7VUZ - chains R and A of the 5 polymer chains in the assembly; structure by electron microscopy, 2.89 A resolution.

# Chain R
Molecule: Mas-related G-protein coupled receptor member X2
Source organism: Homo sapiens
UniProtKB: Q96LB1 (MRGX2_HUMAN); residue numbers follow UniProt; this construct covers 1-330
Amino-acid sequence (330 residues; row label = number of the first residue in the row):
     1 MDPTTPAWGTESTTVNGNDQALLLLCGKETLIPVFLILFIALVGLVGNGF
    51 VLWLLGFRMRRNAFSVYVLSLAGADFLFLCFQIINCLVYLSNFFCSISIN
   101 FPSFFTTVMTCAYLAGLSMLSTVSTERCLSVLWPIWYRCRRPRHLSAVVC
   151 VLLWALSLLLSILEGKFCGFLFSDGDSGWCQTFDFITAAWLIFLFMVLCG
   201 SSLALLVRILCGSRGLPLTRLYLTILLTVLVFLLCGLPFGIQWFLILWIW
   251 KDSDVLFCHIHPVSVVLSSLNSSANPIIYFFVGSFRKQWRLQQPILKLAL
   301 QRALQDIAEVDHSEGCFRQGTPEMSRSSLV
Not modelled in the structure: 1-33, 285-330
Disulfide bonds: Cys168-Cys180

# Chain A
Molecule: Guanine nucleotide-binding protein G(i) subunit alpha-1
Source organism: Homo sapiens
UniProtKB: P63096 (GNAI1_HUMAN); residue numbers follow UniProt; this construct covers 1-354
Amino-acid sequence (354 residues; numbered 1 to 354; the number before each row is that of its first residue):
     1 MGCTLSAEDKAAVERSKMIDRNLREDGEKAAREVKLLLLGAGESGKSTIV
    51 KQMKIIHEAGYSEEECKQYKAVVYSNTIQSIIAIIRAMGRLKIDFGDSAR
   101 ADDARQLFVLAGAAEEGFMTAELAGVIKRLWKDSGVQACFNRSREYQLND
   151 SAAYYLNDLDRIAQPNYIPTQQDVLRTRVKTTGIVETHFTFKDLHFKMFD
   201 VGGQRSERKKWIHCFEGVTAIIFCVALSDYDLVLAEDEEMNRMHESMKLF
   251 DSICNNKWFTDTSIILFLNKKDLFEEKIKKSPLTICYPEYAGSNTYEEAA
   301 AYIQCQFEDLNKRKDTKEIYTHFTCATDTKNVQFVFDAVTDVIIKNNLKD
   351 CGLF
Not modelled in the structure: 1-3, 55-181, 235-239, 354
Curated features (UniProtKB/Swiss-Prot):
  - region: Lys35 to Thr48 (G1 motif), Asp173 to Thr181 (G2 motif), Phe196 to Arg205 (G3 motif), Ile265 to Asp272 (G4 motif), Thr324 to Thr329 (G5 motif)
  - binding site (GTP): Glu43 to Thr48, Ser151, Leu175 to Thr181, Asp200 to Gln204, Asn269 to Asp272, Ala326
  - binding site (Mg(2+)): Ser47, Thr181
  - modified residue: Arg178 (ADP-ribosylarginine), Gln204 (Deamidated glutamine), Cys351 (ADP-ribosylcysteine)
  - lipidation: Gly2 (N-myristoyl glycine), Cys3 (S-palmitoyl cysteine)
  - natural variant: Gly40 (G40C: In NEDHISB; G40R: In NEDHISB), Gly45 (G45D: In NEDHISB), Thr48 (T48I: In NEDHISB; T48K: In NEDHISB), Gln52 (Q52P: In NEDHISB), Ser75 (deletion: In NEDHISB; uncertain significance), Gln172 (deletion: In NEDHISB), Asp173 (D173V: In NEDHISB), Glu186 to Phe189 (deletion: In NEDHISB; uncertain significance), Cys224 (C224Y: In NEDHISB), Lys270 (K270N: In NEDHISB; K270R: In NEDHISB), Asp272 (D272G: In NEDHISB), Ala326 (A326P: In NEDHISB), 1 further natural variant entry in UniProt
  - mutagenesis: Gly42 (G42R: Abolishes switch to an activated conformation and dissociation from beta and gamma subunits upon GTP binding. Abolishes interaction with RGS family members), Glu116 (E116L: Enhances interaction (inactive GDP-bound) with RGS14), Gln147 (Q147L: Enhances interaction (inactive GDP-bound) with RGS14), Glu245 (E245L: Enhances interaction (inactive GDP-bound) with RGS14)

# How chain R and chain A interact
Residue-residue contacts (29):
  Phe64(R) - Asp350(A)
  Phe64(R) - Cys351(A)
  Phe64(R) - Gly352(A)
  Arg127(R) - Cys351(A)  hydrogen bond (side chain-backbone)
  Arg127(R) - Leu353(A)
  Ser130(R) - Asn347(A)  hydrogen bond (backbone-side chain)
  Val131(R) - Leu348(A)  hydrophobic
  Pro134(R) - Ile343(A)
  Pro134(R) - Ile344(A)  hydrophobic
  Pro134(R) - Asn347(A)  hydrogen bond (backbone-side chain)
  Ile135(R) - Asp193(A)
  Ile135(R) - Leu194(A)  hydrophobic
  Tyr137(R) - Asn347(A)
  Tyr137(R) - Cys351(A)  hydrogen bond
  Arg138(R) - Arg32(A)
  Arg138(R) - Ile343(A)
  Cys139(R) - Arg32(A)
  Cys139(R) - Asp193(A)
  Cys139(R) - Leu194(A)  hydrophobic
  Arg143(R) - Glu28(A)  salt bridge
  Arg214(R) - Glu318(A)  salt bridge
  Arg214(R) - Ile319(A)
  Arg214(R) - Tyr320(A)
  Arg214(R) - Asp341(A)
  Leu216(R) - Leu348(A)  hydrophobic
  Leu221(R) - Leu348(A)  hydrophobic
  Leu221(R) - Leu353(A)  hydrophobic
  Thr224(R) - Leu353(A)
  Gly283(R) - Gly352(A)
Interface residues without a listed pair, chain R (19 interface residues in all): Asn62, Glu126, Gly215, Pro217
Interface residues without a listed pair, chain A (26 interface residues in all): Arg24, Ala31, Glu33, Val34, Lys192, Thr219, Phe336, Thr340, Lys345, Asn346

# Overview
Chain R and chain A form an interface of 19 and 26 residues respectively; the contacts include 4 hydrogen
bonds and 2 salt bridges. Polar pairs include Arg143(R)-Glu28(A), Arg214(R)-Glu318(A) and Arg127(R)-Cys351(A).
Chain R is Mas-related G-protein coupled receptor member X2 and chain A is Guanine nucleotide-binding protein
G(i) subunit alpha-1, both from Homo sapiens; the structure, Cryo-EM structure of pseudoallergen receptor
MRGPRX2 complex with PAMP-12, state2, was determined by electron microscopy (same publication as 7VDH, 7VDL,
7VDM, 7VUY, 7VV0, 7VV3, 7VV4 and 7VV5).
